Entry 5CCI (X-ray diffraction, 4.10 A resolution (low resolution: residue-level contacts below are approximate; hydrogen-bond / salt-bridge calls are withheld)); this record covers chains B and F of the 6 polymer chains in the assembly.

[Chain B]
Name: Syntaxin-1A
Source organism: Rattus norvegicus
UniProt: P32851 (STX1A_RAT); residue numbers follow UniProt; this construct covers 191-256
Sequence (67 residues; row label = number of the first residue in the row):
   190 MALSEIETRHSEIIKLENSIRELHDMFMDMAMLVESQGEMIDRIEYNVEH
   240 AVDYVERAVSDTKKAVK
Differences from the reference sequence: initiating methionine (190)
Swiss-Prot annotation at these positions:
  - site: Lys-253, Ala-254 (Microbial infection: Cleavage)
  - cross-link (Glycyl lysine isopeptide (Lys-Gly)): Lys-252 (interchain with G-Cter in SUMO), Lys-253 (interchain with G-Cter in SUMO), Lys-256 (interchain with G-Cter in SUMO)

[Chain F]
Name: Synaptotagmin-1
Source organism: Rattus norvegicus
UniProt: P21707 (SYT1_RAT); residue numbers follow UniProt; this construct covers 141-421
Sequence (281 residues; numbered 141 to 421; the number before each row is that of its first residue):
   141 KLGKLQYSLDYDFQNNQLLVGIIQAAELPALDMGGTSDPYVKVFLLPDKK
   191 KKFETKVHRKTLNPVFNEQFTFKVPYSELGGKTLVMAVYDFDRFSKHDII
   241 GEFKVPMNTVDFGHVTEEWRDLQSAEKEEQEKLGDICFSLRYVPTAGKLT
   291 VVILEAKNLKKMDVGGLSDPYVKIHLMQNGKRLKKKKTTIKKNTLNPYYN
   341 ESFSFEVPFEQIQKVQVVVTVLDYDKIGKNDAIGKVFVGYNSTGAELRHW
   391 SDMLANPRRPIAQWHTLQVEEEVDAMLAVKK
Not modelled in the structure: 268-273, 303-307, 367, 421
Glycans and other covalent adducts: covalent link Asp-188/Lys-190
Bound ions: Mg2+ site 1: Asp-172, Asp-178, Phe-231; Mg2+ site 2: Met-302, Asp-363
Swiss-Prot annotation at these positions:
  - binding site (Ca(2+)): Leu-171, Asp-172, Asp-178, Asp-230, Phe-231, Asp-232, Ser-235, Lys-236, Asp-238, Asp-303, Asp-309, Asp-363, Asp-365, Asp-371
  - modified residue: Tyr-229 (Phosphotyrosine), Ser-264 (Phosphoserine), Ser-342 (Phosphoserine), Ser-344 (Phosphoserine)
  - mutagenesis: Arg-233 (R233Q: Impaired Ca(2+)-affinity), Met-302 (M302K: Fails to localize at nerve terminals), Asp-303 (D303G: Fails to relocalize to nerve terminals after stimulation of neurotransmitter release), Asp-365 (D365E: Fails to relocalize to nerve terminals after stimulation of neurotransmitter release), Ile-367 (I367T: Slows synaptic vesicle fusion kinetics and exocytosis. Impairs the kinetics of synaptic vesicle endocytosis), Asn-370 (N370K: Slows synaptic vesicle fusion kinetics and exocytosis)
What the authors report for this chain:
  - mutagenesis - R281A/R398A/R399A: decreased signaling
  - mutagenesis - R281A/R398A/R399A, R281A/E295A/Y338W/R398A/R399A: decreased binding to Syntaxin-1A (chain B)

[Interface between chain B and chain F]
Pairs across the interface (7; chain B residue first):
  Met-221(B) / Thr-285(F)
  Met-221(B) / Ala-286(F)
  Glu-224(B) / Thr-285(F)
  Glu-224(B) / Ala-286(F)
  Glu-224(B) / Arg-398(F)
  Glu-228(B) / Arg-281(F)
  Glu-228(B) / Lys-288(F)
Other interface residues (no listed pair), chain B (4 interface residues in all): Ser-225
Other interface residues (no listed pair), chain F (7 interface residues in all): Val-283, Gly-287
The authors on this interface:
  - hot spots on chain F (mutagenesis) - R398Q/R399Q: unchanged binding to Syntaxin-1A (chain B)

[Overview]
Chain B and chain F form an interface of 4 and 7 residues respectively. Asp-172(F), Asp-178(F) and Phe-231(F)
coordinate Mg2+ site 1. Curated annotation (UniProt) lists 14 Ca2+-binding residues and 6 mutagenesis sites on
chain F. From the paper: R281A/R398A/R399A and R281A/E295A/Y338W/R398A/R399A of chain F reduce binding to
Syntaxin-1A (chain B); R281A/R398A/R399A of chain F reduce signaling.
Here chain B is Syntaxin-1A and chain F is Synaptotagmin-1, both from Rattus norvegicus. Entry 5CCI (Structure
of the Mg2+-bound synaptotagmin-1 SNARE complex (short unit cell form)) was determined by X-ray diffraction
together with 5CCG, 5CCH and 5CCJ from the same study.
